7LD4 - chains B and G of the 4 polymer chains in the assembly; structure by electron microscopy, 3.30 A resolution.

Chain B:
Name: Guanine nucleotide-binding protein G(I)/G(S)/G(T) subunit beta-1
From: Homo sapiens
UniProtKB: P62873 (GBB1_HUMAN); residue numbers follow UniProt; this construct covers 2-340
Amino-acid sequence (350 residues; row label = number of the first residue in the row; numbers below 1 keep their minus sign (Met-9 is residue -9)):
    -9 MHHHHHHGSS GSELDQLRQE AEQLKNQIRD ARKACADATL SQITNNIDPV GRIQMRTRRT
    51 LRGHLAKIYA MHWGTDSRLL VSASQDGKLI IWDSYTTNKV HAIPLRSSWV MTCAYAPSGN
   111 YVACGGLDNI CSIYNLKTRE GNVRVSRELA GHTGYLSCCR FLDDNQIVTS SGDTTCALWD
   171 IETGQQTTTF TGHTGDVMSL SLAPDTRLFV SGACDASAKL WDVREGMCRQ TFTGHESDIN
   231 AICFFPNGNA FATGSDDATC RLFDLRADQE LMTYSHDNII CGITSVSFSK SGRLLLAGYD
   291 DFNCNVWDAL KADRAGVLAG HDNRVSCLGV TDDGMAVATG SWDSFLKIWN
Not modelled in the structure: -9 to 3, 129-131
Differences from the reference sequence: expression tag (-9 to 1)
UniProt features mapped onto this chain:
  - modified residue: Ser2 (N-acetylserine), His266 (Phosphohistidine)
  - natural variant: Leu30 (L30F: In MRD42; uncertain significance), Arg52 (R52G: In MRD42), Gly64 (G64V: In MRD42), Asp76 (D76E: In MRD42; D76G: In MRD42), Gly77 (G77S: In MRD42), Lys78 (K78R: In MRD42), Ile80 (I80N: In MRD42; I80T: In MRD42), His91 (H91R: In MRD42; uncertain significance), Ala92 (A92T: In MRD42), Pro94 (P94S: In MRD42), Leu95 (L95P: In MRD42), Arg96 (R96L: In MRD42), 5 further natural variant entries in UniProt

Chain G:
Name: Guanine nucleotide-binding protein G(I)/G(S)/G(O) subunit gamma-2
From: Homo sapiens
UniProtKB: P59768 (GBG2_HUMAN); residue numbers follow UniProt; this construct covers 1-71
Amino-acid sequence (71 residues; row label = number of the first residue in the row):
     1 MASNNTASIA QARKLVEQLK MEANIDRIKV SKAAADLMAY CEAHAKEDPL LTPVPASENP
    61 FREKKFFCAI L
Not modelled in the structure: 1-7, 64-71
UniProt features mapped onto this chain:
  - modified residue: Ala2 (N-acetylalanine), Cys68 (Cysteine methyl ester)
  - lipidation: Cys68 (S-geranylgeranyl cysteine)

Chain B / chain G interface:
Residue-residue contacts (68):
  Leu4(B) with Ile9(G), hydrophobic
  Leu7(B) with Ile9(G), hydrophobic; Arg13(G)
  Arg8(B) with Ala12(G), hydrogen bond (side chain-backbone); Arg13(G); Val16(G)
  Ala11(B) with Val16(G), hydrophobic; Leu19(G)
  Leu14(B) with Leu19(G), hydrophobic
  Lys15(B) with Leu19(G)
  Gln17(B) with Ala23(G)
  Ile18(B) with Ala23(G), hydrophobic; Arg27(G)
  Arg22(B) with Glu22(G), salt bridge
  Cys25(B) with Ile28(G); Lys29(G); Val30(G), hydrogen bond (backbone-backbone)
  Ala26(B) with Val30(G), hydrophobic
  Asp27(B) with Lys29(G)
  Ala28(B) with Val30(G)
  Leu30(B) with Ala34(G), hydrophobic
  Ile33(B) with Ser31(G); Ala34(G), hydrophobic; Met38(G), hydrophobic
  Val40(B) with Leu51(G), hydrophobic
  Arg48(B) with Arg62(G)
  Arg49(B) with Phe61(G), hydrogen bond (side chain-backbone); Arg62(G)
  Ser84(B) with Phe61(G)
  Tyr85(B) with Pro60(G); Phe61(G), hydrophobic
  Cys218(B) with Gln18(G), hydrogen bond (backbone-side chain)
  Thr221(B) with Glu22(G)
  Phe235(B) with Leu37(G), hydrophobic; Tyr40(G), hydrophobic; Cys41(G), hydrophobic
  Pro236(B) with Tyr40(G)
  Asn237(B) with Asp36(G), hydrogen bond; Tyr40(G)
  Ala240(B) with Leu37(G), hydrophobic
  Asp254(B) with Ala33(G)
  Arg256(B) with Arg27(G); Ile28(G), hydrogen bond (backbone-backbone); Asp36(G), salt bridge
  Ala257(B) with Ile28(G); Ala33(G), hydrophobic
  Asp258(B) with Arg27(G), salt bridge
  Leu261(B) with Val30(G), hydrophobic; Leu37(G), hydrophobic
  Ser279(B) with Asp48(G), hydrogen bond
  Lys280(B) with Glu47(G)
  Ser281(B) with Tyr40(G); Cys41(G); His44(G); Asp48(G), hydrogen bond
  Gly282(B) with Cys41(G)
  Arg283(B) with Cys41(G); Leu51(G)
  Leu300(B) with Cys41(G), hydrophobic
  Gly324(B) with Pro49(G); Leu50(G)
  Met325(B) with Pro49(G), hydrophobic; Pro60(G)
  Ala326(B) with Phe61(G), hydrophobic
  Val327(B) with Leu50(G), hydrophobic
  Ile338(B) with Phe61(G), hydrophobic
  Asn340(B) with Asn59(G), hydrogen bond; Phe61(G)
Interface residues without a listed pair, chain B (57 interface residues in all): Ala21, Thr34, Ile43, Met45, Trp63, Lys209, Arg219, Gln220, Asn239, Leu252, Gln259, Leu284, Val320, Asp323
Interface residues without a listed pair, chain G (36 interface residues in all): Ser8, Leu15, Lys20, Ile25, Asp26, Ala45

Summary:
57 residues of chain B and 36 residues of chain G are in contact; the contacts include 9 hydrogen bonds and 3
salt bridges. Polar pairs include Arg22(B)-Glu22(G), Arg256(B)-Asp36(G) and Asp258(B)-Arg27(G).
Here chain B is Guanine nucleotide-binding protein G(I)/G(S)/G(T) subunit beta-1 and chain G is Guanine
nucleotide-binding protein G(I)/G(S)/G(O) subunit gamma-2, both from Homo sapiens. Entry 7LD4 (Cryo-EM
structure of the human adenosine A1 receptor-Gi2-protein complex bound to its endogenous agonist) was
determined by electron microscopy together with 7LD3 from the same study.
